Entry 8HKW (X-ray diffraction, 1.90 A resolution); this record covers chains B and D of the 4 polymer chains in the assembly.

[Chain B]
Molecule: Importin subunit alpha-3
From: Homo sapiens
UniProt: O00629 (IMA3_HUMAN); residues 70-485 here = UniProt positions 70-485
Chain sequence (416 residues; numbered 70 to 485; the number before each row is that of its first residue):
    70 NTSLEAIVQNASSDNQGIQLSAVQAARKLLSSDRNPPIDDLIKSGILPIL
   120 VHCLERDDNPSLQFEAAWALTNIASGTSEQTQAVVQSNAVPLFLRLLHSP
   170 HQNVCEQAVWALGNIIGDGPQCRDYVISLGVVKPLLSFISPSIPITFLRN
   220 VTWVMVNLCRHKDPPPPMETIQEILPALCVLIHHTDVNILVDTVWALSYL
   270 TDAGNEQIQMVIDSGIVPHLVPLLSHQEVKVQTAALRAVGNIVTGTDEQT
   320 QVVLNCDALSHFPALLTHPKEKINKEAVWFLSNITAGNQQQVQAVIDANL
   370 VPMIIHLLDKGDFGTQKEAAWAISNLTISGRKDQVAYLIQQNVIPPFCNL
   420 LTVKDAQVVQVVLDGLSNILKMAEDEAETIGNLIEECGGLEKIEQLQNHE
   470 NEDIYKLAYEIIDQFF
Not modelled in the structure: 70

[Chain D]
Molecule: Peptide from TP53-binding protein 1
From: Homo sapiens
UniProt: Q12888 (TP53B_HUMAN); residue numbers follow UniProt; this construct covers 1665-1686
Chain sequence (22 residues; numbered 1665 to 1686; the number before each row is that of its first residue):
  1665 SGKRKLITSEEERSPAKRGRKS
Not modelled in the structure: 1665
Swiss-Prot annotation at these positions:
  - modified residue (Phosphoserine): Ser-1673, Ser-1678
  - cross-link: Lys-1685 (Glycyl lysine isopeptide (Lys-Gly) (interchain with G-Cter in ubiquitin))
  - mutagenesis: Lys-1685 (K1685R: Abolished monoubiquitination by MSL2)

[Chain B / chain D interface]
Contacting residue pairs - 22 pairs, chain B then chain D:
  Thr-270(B) with Lys-1669(D)
  Asp-271(B) with Lys-1669(D), salt bridge
  Arg-306(B) with Leu-1670(D)
  Val-312(B) with Lys-1667(D), hydrogen bond (backbone-side chain)
  Thr-313(B) with Lys-1667(D); Arg-1668(D); Lys-1669(D), hydrogen bond
  Gly-314(B) with Lys-1667(D)
  Thr-319(B) with Lys-1667(D), hydrogen bond
  Glu-345(B) with Leu-1670(D)
  Trp-348(B) with Arg-1668(D), hydrogen bond (side chain-backbone); Lys-1669(D); Leu-1670(D), hydrophobic
  Ser-351(B) with Arg-1668(D), hydrogen bond
  Asn-352(B) with Gly-1666(D); Lys-1667(D), hydrogen bond (backbone-side chain); Arg-1668(D), hydrogen bond (side chain-backbone)
  Ala-355(B) with Gly-1666(D)
  Lys-386(B) with Glu-1676(D)
  Glu-387(B) with Arg-1668(D), salt bridge
  Trp-390(B) with Arg-1668(D)
  Asn-394(B) with Gly-1666(D)
Also at the interface, not in a pair above, chain B (18 interface residues in all): Asn-310, Asp-316

[Overview]
18 residues of chain B face 6 of chain D across their interface; the contacts include 7 hydrogen bonds and 2
salt bridges. Polar contacts include Asp-271(B)/Lys-1669(D), Glu-387(B)/Arg-1668(D) and
Val-312(B)/Lys-1667(D). Curated annotation (UniProt) lists one mutagenesis site on chain D.
Chain B is Importin subunit alpha-3 and chain D is Peptide from TP53-binding protein 1, both from Homo
sapiens; the structure, Crystal structure of importin-alpha3 bound to the 53BP1 nuclear localization signal,
was determined by X-ray diffraction.
